5VTX - chains A and B; structure by X-ray diffraction, 2.65 A resolution.

[Chain A]
Name: Hemagglutinin HA1 chain
Source organism: Influenza A virus (strain A/Hong Kong/1/1968 H3N2)
UniProt: Q91MA7 (HEMA_I68A4); residues 11-329 here correspond to UniProt positions 27-345 (UniProt number = residue number + 16)
Sequence (323 residues; numbered 7 to 329; the number before each row is that of its first residue):
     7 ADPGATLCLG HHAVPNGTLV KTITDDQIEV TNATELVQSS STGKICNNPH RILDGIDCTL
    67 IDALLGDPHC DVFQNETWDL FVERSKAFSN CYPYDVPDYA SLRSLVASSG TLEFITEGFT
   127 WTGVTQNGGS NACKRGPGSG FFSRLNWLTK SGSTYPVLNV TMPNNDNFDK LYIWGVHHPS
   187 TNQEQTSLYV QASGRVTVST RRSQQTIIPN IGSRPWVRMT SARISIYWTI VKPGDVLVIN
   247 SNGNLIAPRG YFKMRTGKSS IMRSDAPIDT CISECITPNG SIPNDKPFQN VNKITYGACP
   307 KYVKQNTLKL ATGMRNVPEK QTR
Not modelled in the structure: 7-8
Sequence notes: expression tag (7-10); engineered mutation M225 (Gly241 in Q91MA7), T226 (Leu242 in Q91MA7), A228 (Ser244 in Q91MA7)
Swiss-Prot annotation at these positions:
  - site: R329 (Cleavage)
  - glycosylation (N-linked (GlcNAc...) asparagine): N22, N38, N81, N165, N285
Disulfide bonds: C52-C277, C64-C76, C97-C139, C281-C305
Covalently attached groups: N-acetylglucosamine (NAG) linked to N38, N81, N165, N285
Reported in the primary citation:
  - contacts within the chain: Y98-T226 (hydrogen bond)
  - mutagenesis - G225M/L226T/S228A (200-fold): decreased binding to S139/1 IgG

[Chain B]
Name: Hemagglutinin HA2 chain
Source organism: Influenza A virus (strain A/Hong Kong/1/1968 H3N2)
UniProt: Q91MA7 (HEMA_I68A4); residues 1-174 here correspond to UniProt positions 346-519 (UniProt number = residue number + 345)
Sequence (174 residues; numbered 1 to 174; the number before each row is that of its first residue):
     1 GLFGAIAGFI ENGWEGMIDG WYGFRHQNSE GTGQAADLKS TQAAIDQING KLNRVIEKTN
    61 EKFHQIEKEF SEVEGRIQDL EKYVEDTKID LWSYNAELLV ALENQHTIDL TDSEMNKLFE
   121 KTGRQLRENA EDMGNGCFKI YHKCDNACIE SIRNGTYDHD VYRDEALNNR FQIK
Not modelled in the structure: 173-174
Sequence notes: conflict G123 (Arg468 in Q91MA7)
Swiss-Prot annotation at these positions:
  - glycosylation: N154 (N-linked (GlcNAc...) asparagine)
Disulfide bonds: C144-C148

[How chain A and chain B interact]
Inter-chain disulfides: C14(A)-C137(B)
Contacting residue pairs (127; chain A residue first):
  P9(A) - K143(B)
  G10(A) - I140(B)
  G10(A) - H142(B)
  A11(A) - Q27(B)
  A11(A) - F138(B)
  A11(A) - K139(B)
  A11(A) - I140(B)  hydrogen bond (backbone-backbone)
  T12(A) - H26(B)
  T12(A) - Q27(B)  hydrogen bond (backbone-backbone)
  T12(A) - M133(B)
  T12(A) - C137(B)
  T12(A) - F138(B)
  L13(A) - R25(B)
  L13(A) - T122(B)
  L13(A) - C137(B)
  L13(A) - F138(B)  hydrogen bond (backbone-backbone)
  L13(A) - I140(B)  hydrophobic
  L13(A) - I152(B)  hydrophobic
  C14(A) - W14(B)
  C14(A) - G23(B)
  C14(A) - F24(B)
  C14(A) - R25(B)  hydrogen bond (backbone-backbone)
  C14(A) - G136(B)
  C14(A) - C137(B)  disulfide
  L15(A) - W14(B)
  L15(A) - G23(B)
  L15(A) - F24(B)  hydrophobic
  L15(A) - M115(B)  hydrophobic
  L15(A) - L118(B)  hydrophobic
  L15(A) - T122(B)
  L15(A) - G136(B)  hydrogen bond (backbone-backbone)
  L15(A) - F138(B)  hydrophobic
  G16(A) - W14(B)
  G16(A) - Y22(B)
  G16(A) - G23(B)  hydrogen bond (backbone-backbone)
  G16(A) - M115(B)
  H17(A) - I6(B)
  H17(A) - N12(B)
  H17(A) - G13(B)
  H17(A) - W14(B)  hydrogen bond (backbone-backbone)
  H17(A) - W21(B)
  H17(A) - M115(B)
  H18(A) - W14(B)
  H18(A) - M17(B)
  H18(A) - G20(B)
  H18(A) - W21(B)  hydrogen bond (backbone-backbone)
  A19(A) - G13(B)
  A19(A) - W14(B)  hydrogen bond (backbone-backbone)
  A19(A) - E15(B)
  V26(A) - N104(B)
  K27(A) - E97(B)  salt bridge
  K27(A) - V100(B)
  K27(A) - A101(B)
  K27(A) - N104(B)  hydrogen bond (backbone-side chain)
  T28(A) - A101(B)
  T28(A) - N104(B)
  T28(A) - Q105(B)  hydrogen bond
  T28(A) - I108(B)
  I29(A) - A101(B)
  I29(A) - L102(B)  hydrophobic
  I29(A) - Q105(B)  hydrogen bond (backbone-side chain)
  T30(A) - Q105(B)  hydrogen bond (backbone-side chain)
  I34(A) - I108(B)  hydrophobic
  T40(A) - L52(B)
  L42(A) - V55(B)  hydrophobic
  L42(A) - V100(B)  hydrophobic
  R109(A) - E67(B)  salt bridge
  S110(A) - H64(B)  hydrogen bond
  S114(A) - H64(B)
  K264(A) - F63(B)
  S265(A) - H64(B)
  S266(A) - H64(B)  hydrogen bond
  R269(A) - E67(B)  salt bridge
  N290(A) - K58(B)  hydrogen bond (backbone-side chain)
  D291(A) - I56(B)
  D291(A) - K58(B)
  P293(A) - V55(B)
  F294(A) - A96(B)  hydrophobic
  K299(A) - K68(B)  hydrogen bond (backbone-side chain)
  K299(A) - E85(B)
  K299(A) - I89(B)
  I300(A) - K68(B)
  I300(A) - E69(B)
  T301(A) - Q65(B)  hydrogen bond (backbone-side chain)
  Y302(A) - K62(B)
  Y302(A) - F63(B)
  G303(A) - E61(B)
  G303(A) - K62(B)  hydrogen bond (backbone-backbone)
  A304(A) - N60(B)
  A304(A) - E61(B)
  C305(A) - N60(B)
  K307(A) - N60(B)  hydrogen bond
  K307(A) - W92(B)
  Y308(A) - I89(B)  hydrophobic
  V309(A) - W92(B)
  V309(A) - S93(B)
  K310(A) - I89(B)
  K310(A) - D90(B)  salt bridge
  K310(A) - S93(B)  hydrogen bond (backbone-side chain)
  Q311(A) - S93(B)  hydrogen bond (side chain-backbone)
  Q311(A) - E97(B)  hydrogen bond
  L314(A) - A96(B)  hydrophobic
  L314(A) - E97(B)
  L314(A) - V100(B)  hydrophobic
  K315(A) - N104(B)  hydrogen bond (backbone-side chain)
  L316(A) - E103(B)
  L316(A) - N104(B)
  A317(A) - N104(B)  hydrogen bond (backbone-side chain)
  A317(A) - T107(B)
  T318(A) - W21(B)
  T318(A) - I48(B)
  G319(A) - W21(B)
  G319(A) - I48(B)
  G319(A) - T107(B)
  M320(A) - I6(B)  hydrophobic
  M320(A) - W21(B)
  M320(A) - Y22(B)
  M320(A) - T111(B)
  R321(A) - I6(B)
  V323(A) - A7(B)  hydrophobic
  V323(A) - E11(B)
  V323(A) - N12(B)
  V323(A) - G13(B)  hydrogen bond (backbone-backbone)
  P324(A) - N12(B)
  P324(A) - E15(B)
  K326(A) - E11(B)
  K326(A) - N12(B)
Other interface residues (no listed pair), chain A (59 interface residues in all): V20, P21, V36, I267, E280, E325
Other interface residues (no listed pair), chain B (63 interface residues in all): I10, N28, L99, F119, C144

[Overview]
The interface between chain A and chain B involves 59 residues on one side and 63 on the other; the contacts
include 1 disulfide bond, 26 hydrogen bonds and 4 salt bridges. Polar pairs include K27(A)-E97(B),
R109(A)-E67(B) and R269(A)-E67(B). The paper reports that G225M/L226T/S228A of chain A reduce binding to
S139/1 IgG; contacts within the chain involving T226(A) and Y98(A).
Chain A is Hemagglutinin HA1 chain and chain B is Hemagglutinin HA2 chain, both from Influenza A virus (strain
A/Hong Kong/1/1968 H3N2); the structure, Crystal structure of the A/Hong Kong/1/1968 (H3N2) influenza virus
hemagglutinin G225M/L226T/S228A mutant apo form, was determined by X-ray diffraction (same publication as
5VTQ, 5VTR, 5VTU, 5VTV, 5VTW, 5VTY, 5VTZ and 5VU4).
